1D4M - chains 1 and 3 of the 4 polymer chains in the assembly; structure by X-ray diffraction, 2.90 A resolution.

Chain 1:
Molecule: Protein (coxsackievirus A9)
Organism: Human coxsackievirus A9
Notes: fragment: vp1
UniProtKB: P21404 (POLG_CXA9); residues 1-299 here correspond to UniProt positions 568-866 (UniProt number = residue number + 567)
Sequence (299 residues; each row starts with the number of its first residue):
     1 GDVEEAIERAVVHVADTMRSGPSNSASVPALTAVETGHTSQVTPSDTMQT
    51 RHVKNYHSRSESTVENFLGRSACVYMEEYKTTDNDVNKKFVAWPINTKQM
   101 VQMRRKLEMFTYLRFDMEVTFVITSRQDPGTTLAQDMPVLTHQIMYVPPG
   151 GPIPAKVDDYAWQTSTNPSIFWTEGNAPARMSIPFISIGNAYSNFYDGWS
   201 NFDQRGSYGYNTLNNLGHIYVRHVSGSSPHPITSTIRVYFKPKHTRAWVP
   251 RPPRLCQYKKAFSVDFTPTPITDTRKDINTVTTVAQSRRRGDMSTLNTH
Not modelled in the structure: 285-299
Small-molecule neighbours:
  - compound iv (W71; 5-(7-(4-(4,5-dihydro-2-oxazolyl)phenoxy)heptyl)-3-methyl isoxazole), molecule 1: I95, T97, F115, M117, V119, F121, I144, Y146, P168, S169, I170, M181, I183, I186, Y192, N194, N214, L216, I219, F240
  - compound iv (W71), molecule 2: N96, T97, K98, S187, I188, A191, Y192, S193, Y210, N211, T212, L213, N214, N215, L216
From the paper describing this entry:
  - binding site for compound iv: N96, K98, I188, Y192, Y210, N214, L216

Chain 3:
Molecule: Protein (coxsackievirus A9)
Organism: Human coxsackievirus A9
Notes: fragment: vp3
UniProtKB: P21404 (POLG_CXA9); residues 1-238 here correspond to UniProt positions 330-567 (UniProt number = residue number + 329)
Sequence (238 residues; row label = number of the first residue in the row):
     1 GLPTMNTPGSTQFLTSDDFQSPCALPQFDVTPSMNIPGEVKNLMEIAEVD
    51 SVVPVNNVQDTTDQMEMFRIPVTINAPLQQQVFGLRLQPGLDSVFKHTLL
   101 GEILNYYAHWSGSMKLTFVFCGSAMATGKFLIAYSPPGANPPKTRKDAML
   151 GTHIIWDIGLQSSCVLCVPWISQTHYRLVQQDEYTSAGYVTCWYQTGMIV
   201 PPGTPNSSSIMCFASACNDFSVRMLRDTPFISQDNKLQ
Small-molecule neighbours: compound iv (W71; 5-(7-(4-(4,5-dihydro-2-oxazolyl)phenoxy)heptyl)-3-methyl isoxazole): L178, D182, Y184
From the paper describing this entry:
  - binding site for compound iv: L178

Interface between chain 1 and chain 3:
Residue-residue contacts - 185 pairs, chain 1 then chain 3:
  V14(1) with N218(3); D219(3); F220(3)
  A15(1) with N218(3), hydrogen bond (backbone-backbone); D219(3)
  A30(1) with I154(3), hydrophobic; S163(3); C164(3); V165(3), hydrogen bond (backbone-backbone)
  L31(1) with Q161(3); S163(3); C164(3), hydrophobic
  T32(1) with Q161(3); S162(3); S163(3), hydrogen bond (backbone-backbone)
  V34(1) with T117(3); S163(3), hydrogen bond (backbone-side chain); F213(3), hydrophobic
  E35(1) with S162(3), hydrogen bond
  T39(1) with E48(3); V49(3); D50(3), hydrogen bond (side chain-backbone); K115(3); S215(3)
  S40(1) with K115(3), hydrogen bond (backbone-side chain); V165(3)
  V42(1) with C167(3), hydrophobic; C217(3)
  T43(1) with C167(3); N218(3)
  P44(1) with S113(3); C167(3)
  T47(1) with C167(3)
  M48(1) with T152(3); C167(3); P169(3), hydrophobic
  H57(1) with S111(3); H175(3), hydrogen bond; Y176(3); S221(3)
  R59(1) with N42(3); M44(3); E48(3), salt bridge; C217(3), hydrogen bond (side chain-backbone); F220(3), hydrogen bond (side chain-backbone); S221(3)
  E61(1) with Y107(3), hydrogen bond (backbone-side chain); R223(3); M224(3), hydrogen bond (side chain-backbone); L225(3), hydrogen bond (side chain-backbone)
  S62(1) with N42(3), hydrogen bond; L43(3), hydrogen bond (backbone-backbone); M44(3); Y107(3); V222(3)
  T63(1) with K41(3); N42(3)
  V64(1) with V40(3); K41(3), hydrogen bond (backbone-backbone)
  N66(1) with L225(3)
  F67(1) with L43(3), hydrophobic; Y106(3), hydrophobic
  R70(1) with T15(3); L225(3)
  S71(1) with F13(3); T15(3), hydrogen bond (backbone-backbone)
  Y75(1) with K236(3), hydrogen bond
  M76(1) with K236(3), hydrogen bond (backbone-side chain)
  E77(1) with K236(3)
  K98(1) with L237(3)
  Q99(1) with Q233(3), hydrogen bond (backbone-side chain); L237(3), hydrogen bond (backbone-backbone)
  M100(1) with Q233(3); K236(3)
  V101(1) with I231(3), hydrophobic; S232(3); Q233(3), hydrogen bond (backbone-side chain); L237(3), hydrophobic
  Q102(1) with D227(3)
  R105(1) with E102(3), salt bridge; Y106(3), hydrogen bond; T228(3); I231(3)
  K106(1) with Y106(3)
  M109(1) with I103(3), hydrophobic; Y106(3), hydrophobic
  F110(1) with L43(3), hydrophobic
  R114(1) with V30(3); T31(3), hydrogen bond (side chain-backbone); P32(3), hydrogen bond (side chain-backbone); S33(3)
  E118(1) with F19(3)
  T120(1) with F13(3)
  V122(1) with F13(3), hydrophobic
  P168(1) with A24(3)
  A177(1) with T11(3)
  P178(1) with T11(3); F13(3), hydrophobic
  R180(1) with F13(3); D17(3), salt bridge; S21(3)
  M181(1) with S21(3); P22(3); A24(3), hydrophobic
  S182(1) with S21(3), hydrogen bond; P22(3), hydrogen bond (backbone-backbone); C23(3); A24(3), hydrogen bond (backbone-backbone)
  P184(1) with C23(3); L25(3); F28(3), hydrophobic
  F185(1) with F28(3); V30(3)
  I186(1) with L25(3), hydrophobic; F28(3), hydrophobic
  S187(1) with T31(3), hydrogen bond (backbone-side chain)
  G189(1) with T31(3)
  N190(1) with T31(3); P32(3), hydrogen bond (side chain-backbone); M34(3)
  A191(1) with I36(3), hydrophobic
  Y239(1) with F13(3), hydrophobic
  K241(1) with T15(3); D17(3), salt bridge
  R246(1) with S33(3), hydrogen bond; E39(3), salt bridge
  A247(1) with E39(3); V40(3), hydrogen bond (backbone-backbone)
  W248(1) with I36(3), hydrogen bond (side chain-backbone); P37(3); G38(3); E39(3)
  V249(1) with P37(3); G38(3), hydrogen bond (backbone-backbone)
  P250(1) with G38(3); V40(3); I46(3), hydrophobic
  P253(1) with E102(3)
  L255(1) with H97(3)
  Q257(1) with F230(3), hydrogen bond (side chain-backbone); I231(3); S232(3), hydrogen bond (side chain-backbone)
  K260(1) with Q238(3)
  A261(1) with L237(3); Q238(3), hydrogen bond (backbone-side chain)
  P270(1) with Q64(3)
  I271(1) with P54(3), hydrophobic; Q64(3), hydrogen bond (backbone-side chain); F68(3), hydrophobic; H97(3)
  T272(1) with P54(3); S93(3), hydrogen bond (side chain-backbone); H97(3)
  D273(1) with N57(3); S93(3); K96(3), salt bridge
  T274(1) with N57(3); V58(3); Q59(3); M67(3)
  R275(1) with V55(3), hydrogen bond (side chain-backbone); N57(3), hydrogen bond (backbone-backbone); V58(3); Q59(3), hydrogen bond (backbone-backbone); G84(3), hydrogen bond (side chain-backbone); V94(3)
  K276(1) with V58(3); Q59(3)
  D277(1) with V58(3)
  I278(1) with V55(3); N56(3); V58(3); V82(3); F83(3); G84(3), hydrogen bond (backbone-backbone)
  N279(1) with Q81(3), hydrogen bond; V82(3); F83(3), hydrogen bond (side chain-backbone); G84(3), hydrogen bond (side chain-backbone)
  V281(1) with G84(3); L85(3); R86(3); P141(3), hydrophobic; Y189(3), hydrophobic
  T283(1) with R86(3)
Interface residues without a listed pair, chain 1 (92 interface residues in all): A33, N55, S58, R104, Y112, I183, I188, K243, P252, C256, Y258, K259, F262, T280, T282
Interface residues without a listed pair, chain 3 (96 interface residues in all): S16, I70, P71, L99, V119, W156, D157

Overview:
92 residues of chain 1 and 96 residues of chain 3 are in contact; the contacts include 47 hydrogen bonds and 6
salt bridges. Polar pairs include R59(1)-E48(3), R105(1)-E102(3) and R180(1)-D17(3). Compound iv is bound
between chain 1 and chain 3. From the paper: a binding site for compound iv at N96(1), K98(1) and L178(3)
among others.
Here chain 1 is Protein (coxsackievirus A9) and chain 3 is Protein (coxsackievirus A9), both from Human
coxsackievirus A9. Entry 1D4M (The crystal structure of coxsackievirus A9 to 2.9 A resolution) was determined
by X-ray diffraction.
